Entry 2UY6 (X-ray diffraction, 2.50 A resolution); this record covers chains A and C of the 3 polymer chains in the assembly.

# Chain A
Molecule: Periplasmid chaperone papd protein
Source organism: Escherichia coli
Reference sequence: Q1R2W9 (Q1R2W9_ECOUT); residues 1-218 here correspond to UniProt positions 22-239 (UniProt number = residue number + 21)
Amino-acid sequence (218 residues; row label = number of the first residue in the row):
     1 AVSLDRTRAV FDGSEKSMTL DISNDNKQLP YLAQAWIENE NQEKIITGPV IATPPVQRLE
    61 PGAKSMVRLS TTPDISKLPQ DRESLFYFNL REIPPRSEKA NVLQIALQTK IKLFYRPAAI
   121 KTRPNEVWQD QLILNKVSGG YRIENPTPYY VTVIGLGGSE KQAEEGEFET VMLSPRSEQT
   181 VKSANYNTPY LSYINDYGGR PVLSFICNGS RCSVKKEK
Not modelled in the structure: 218
Disulfide bonds: Cys207-Cys212

# Chain C
Molecule: Pap fimbrial major pilin protein
Source organism: Escherichia coli
Reference sequence: P04127 (PAPA_ECOLI); residues 1-163 here correspond to UniProt positions 23-185 (UniProt number = residue number + 22)
Amino-acid sequence (163 residues; row label = number of the first residue in the row):
     1 APTIPQGQGK VTFNNTVVDA PCSISQKSAD QSIDFGQLSK SFLEAGGVSK PMDLDIELVN
    61 CDITAFKGGN GAKKGTVKLA FTGPIVNGHS DELDTNGGTG LAIVVQGAGK NVVFDGSEGD
   121 ANTLKDGENV LHYTAVVKKS SAVGAAVTEG AFSAVANFNL TYQ
Not modelled in the structure: 1-19
Construct notes: engineered mutation Asn15 (Gly37 in P04127), Leu101 (Thr123 in P04127)
Disulfide bonds: Cys22-Cys61
What the authors report for this chain:
  - conformationally variable residues (order/disorder transition, side-chain flip): Ile63 to Lys74, Thr99, Phe152
  - contacts within the chain: Leu101-Phe152

# Chain A / chain C interface
Pairs across the interface (9):
  Asp5(A) - Gln37(C)
  Arg6(A) - Gln37(C)
  Asn125(A) - Gly150(C)
  Asn125(A) - Ala151(C)  hydrogen bond (side chain-backbone)
  Tyr197(A) - Glu149(C)
  Tyr197(A) - Gly150(C)
  Tyr197(A) - Ala151(C)
  Gly198(A) - Glu149(C)
  Gly199(A) - Glu149(C)
Interface residues without a listed pair, chain A (7 interface residues in all): Pro124

# Overview
The interface between chain A and chain C involves 7 residues on one side and 4 on the other, with 1 hydrogen
bond. Its one hydrogen-bonded contact is Asn125(A)-Ala151(C). From the paper: conformational variability at
Ile63(C), Thr99(C) and Phe152(C); contacts within the chain involving Leu101(C) and Phe152(C).
Chain A is Periplasmid chaperone papd protein and chain C is Pap fimbrial major pilin protein, both from
Escherichia coli; the structure, Crystal structure of the P pilus rod subunit PapA, was determined by X-ray
diffraction together with 2UY7 from the same study.
